Entry 4D0T (X-ray diffraction, 2.45 A resolution); this record covers chains C and P of the 3 polymer chains in the assembly.

== Chain C ==
Protein: Polypeptide N-acetylgalactosaminyltransferase 2
From: Homo sapiens
Notes: EC 2.4.1.41
Reference sequence: Q10471 (GALT2_HUMAN); residue numbers follow UniProt; this construct covers 1-571
Chain sequence (571 residues; row label = number of the first residue in the row):
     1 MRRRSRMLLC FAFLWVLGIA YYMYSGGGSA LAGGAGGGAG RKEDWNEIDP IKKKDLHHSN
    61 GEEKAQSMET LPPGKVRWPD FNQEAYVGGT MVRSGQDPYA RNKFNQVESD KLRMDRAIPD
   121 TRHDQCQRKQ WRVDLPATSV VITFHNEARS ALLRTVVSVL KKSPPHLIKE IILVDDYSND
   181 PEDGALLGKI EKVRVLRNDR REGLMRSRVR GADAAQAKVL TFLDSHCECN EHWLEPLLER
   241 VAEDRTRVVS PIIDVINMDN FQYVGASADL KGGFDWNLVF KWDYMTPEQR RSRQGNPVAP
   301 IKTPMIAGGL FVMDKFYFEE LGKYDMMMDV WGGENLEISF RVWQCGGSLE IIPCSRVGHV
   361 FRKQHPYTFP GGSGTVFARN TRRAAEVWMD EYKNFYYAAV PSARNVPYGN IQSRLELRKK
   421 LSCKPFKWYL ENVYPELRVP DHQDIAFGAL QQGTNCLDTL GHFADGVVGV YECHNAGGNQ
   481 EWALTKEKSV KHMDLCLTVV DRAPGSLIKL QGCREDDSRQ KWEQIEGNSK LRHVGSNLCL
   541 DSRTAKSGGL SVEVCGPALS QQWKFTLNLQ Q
Unresolved in the structure: 1-74, 570-571
Differences from the reference sequence: engineered mutation Asp-516 (Asn in Q10471)
Curated features (UniProtKB/Swiss-Prot):
  - binding site (substrate): Thr-143, Asp-176, Arg-201, Ser-225, Trp-331, Arg-362, His-365, Tyr-367
  - binding site (Mn(2+)): Asp-224, His-226, His-359
  - modified residue: Ser-536 (Phosphoserine)
  - glycosylation: Ser-29 (O-linked (Xyl...) (chondroitin sulfate) serine)
  - natural variant: Phe-104 (F104S: In CDG2T), Arg-200 to Gln-571 (deletion: In CDG2T), Arg-210 (R210P: In CDG2T), Lys-271 (K271R: Found in a patient with multiple abnormalities including neonatal hypotonia, psychomotor delay, feeding difficulty and dysmorphic features), Gln-289 to Gln-571 (deletion: In CDG2T), Met-493 (M493V: Found in a patient with multiple abnormalities including neonatal hypotonia, psychomotor delay, feeding difficulty and dysmorphic features)
  - mutagenesis: Trp-282 (W282A: Loss of enzyme activity), Phe-361 (F361A: Loss of enzyme activity)
Cystine bridges: Cys-126/Cys-354, Cys-345/Cys-423, Cys-456/Cys-473, Cys-496/Cys-513, Cys-539/Cys-555
Bound ions: Mn2+: Asp-224, His-226, His-359 (together with UDP)
Small-molecule neighbours:
  - 2-acetamido-2-deoxy-beta-D-galactopyranose (NGA): Leu-204, Arg-208, Asp-224, Ile-253, Ala-307, Gly-308, Gly-309, Leu-310, Trp-331, Gly-332, Glu-334, Asn-335, His-359, Phe-361
  - UDP (uridine-5'-diphosphate): Thr-143, Phe-144, His-145, Asp-176, Arg-201, Gly-203, Leu-204, Asp-224, Ser-225, His-226, Val-330, Trp-331, His-359, Arg-362, His-365, Tyr-367
What the authors report for this chain:
  - binding site for uridine-diphosphate-N-acetylgalactosamine: Arg-208, Asp-224, Gly-308, Trp-331, Gly-332, Glu-334, Tyr-367
  - specificity-determining residues: Phe-280, Trp-282, Ala-307, Phe-361 (proposed by the authors, not directly observed)

== Chain P ==
Protein: Peptide
From: Synthetic construct
Chain sequence (8 residues; row label = number of the first residue in the row):
     4 DSTTPAPT
Unresolved in the structure: 11
Glycans and other covalent adducts: 2-acetamido-2-deoxy-beta-D-galactopyranose (NGA) linked to Thr-7

== Interface between chain C and chain P ==
Pairs across the interface - 24 pairs, chain C then chain P:
  Ile-253(C) with Pro-10(P)
  Val-255(C) with Pro-10(P)
  Leu-270(C) with Pro-10(P), hydrophobic
  Phe-280(C) with Pro-8(P)
  Trp-282(C) with Pro-8(P), hydrogen bond (side chain-backbone); Ala-9(P); Pro-10(P)
  Ala-307(C) with Thr-7(P)
  Trp-331(C) with Asp-4(P); Ser-5(P); Thr-6(P); Thr-7(P)
  Phe-361(C) with Thr-7(P); Pro-8(P); Ala-9(P), hydrophobic; Pro-10(P)
  Arg-362(C) with Thr-6(P), hydrogen bond (backbone-side chain)
  Lys-363(C) with Ser-5(P); Thr-6(P)
  His-365(C) with Asp-4(P), hydrogen bond (side chain-backbone); Thr-6(P)
  Ser-373(C) with Asp-4(P), hydrogen bond (side chain-backbone)
  Gly-374(C) with Asp-4(P)
  Phe-377(C) with Asp-4(P)
Interface residues without a listed pair, chain C (16 interface residues in all): Ala-266, Gln-364
Interface features reported in the paper:
  - pairs named by the authors: Phe-280(C)/Thr-7(P) (hydrophobic contact), Ala-307(C)/Thr-7(P) (hydrophobic contact), Phe-361(C)/Thr-7(P) (hydrophobic contact)
  - interface residues, chain C: Phe-280(C), Ala-307(C), Phe-361(C)

== In short ==
Chain C and chain P form an interface of 16 and 7 residues respectively, with 4 hydrogen bonds. Polar pairs
include Trp-282(C)/Pro-8(P), Arg-362(C)/Thr-6(P) and His-365(C)/Asp-4(P). The paper describes hydrophobic
contacts between Phe-280(C) and Thr-7(P), Ala-307(C) and Thr-7(P) and Phe-361(C) and Thr-7(P). The paper
reports a binding site for uridine-diphosphate-N-acetylgalactosamine at Arg-208(C), Asp-224(C) and Gly-308(C)
among others; interface residues Phe-280(C), Ala-307(C) and Phe-361(C).
Here chain C is Polypeptide N-acetylgalactosaminyltransferase 2 (Homo sapiens) and chain P is Peptide
(Synthetic construct). Entry 4D0T (GalNAc-T2 crystal soaked with UDP-GalNAc, EA2 peptide and manganese) was
determined by X-ray diffraction, deposited together with 4D0Z and 4D11.
